PDB entry 9ARG | electron microscopy, 4.05 A resolution (low resolution: residue-level contacts below are approximate; hydrogen-bond / salt-bridge calls are withheld) | chains D and C of the 4 polymer chains in the assembly

[Chain D]
Molecule: Glutamate receptor ionotropic, NMDA 2B
Organism: Rattus norvegicus
Reference sequence: Q00960 (NMDE2_RAT); residues 27-852 here = UniProt positions 27-852
Sequence (883 residues; row label = number of the first residue in the row; numbers below 1 keep their minus sign (Met-30 is residue -30)):
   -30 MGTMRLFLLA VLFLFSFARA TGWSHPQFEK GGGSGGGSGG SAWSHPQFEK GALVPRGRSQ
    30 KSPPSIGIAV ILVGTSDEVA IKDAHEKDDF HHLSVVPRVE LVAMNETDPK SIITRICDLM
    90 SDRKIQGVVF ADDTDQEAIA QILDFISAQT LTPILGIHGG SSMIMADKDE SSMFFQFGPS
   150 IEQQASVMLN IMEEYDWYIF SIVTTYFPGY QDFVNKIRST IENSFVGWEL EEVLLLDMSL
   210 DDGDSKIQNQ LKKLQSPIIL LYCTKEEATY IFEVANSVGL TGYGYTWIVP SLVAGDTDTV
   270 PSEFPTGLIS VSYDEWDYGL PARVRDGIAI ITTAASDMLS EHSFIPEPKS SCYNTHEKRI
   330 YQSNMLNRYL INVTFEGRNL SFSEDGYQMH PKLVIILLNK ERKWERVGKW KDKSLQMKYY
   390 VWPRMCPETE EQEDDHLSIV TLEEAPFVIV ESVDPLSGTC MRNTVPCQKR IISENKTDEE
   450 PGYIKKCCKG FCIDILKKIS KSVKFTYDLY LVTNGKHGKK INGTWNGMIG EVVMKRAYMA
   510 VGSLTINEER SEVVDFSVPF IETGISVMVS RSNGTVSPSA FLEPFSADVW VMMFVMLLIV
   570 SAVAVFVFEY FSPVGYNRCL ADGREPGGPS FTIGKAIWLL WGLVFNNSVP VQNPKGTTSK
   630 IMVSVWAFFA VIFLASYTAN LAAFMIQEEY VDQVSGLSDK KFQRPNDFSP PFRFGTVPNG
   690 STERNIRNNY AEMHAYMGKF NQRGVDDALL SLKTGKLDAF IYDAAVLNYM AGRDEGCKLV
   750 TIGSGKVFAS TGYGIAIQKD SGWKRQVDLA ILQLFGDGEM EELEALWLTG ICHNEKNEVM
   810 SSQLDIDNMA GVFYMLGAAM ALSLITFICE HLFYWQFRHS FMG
Disordered / not traced: -30 to 33, 395-402, 580-598, 846-852
Sequence notes: expression tag (-30 to 26); conflict Ser849 (Cys in Q00960)
Curated features (UniProtKB/Swiss-Prot):
  - region: Lys604 to Pro623 (Pore-forming)
  - binding site (Zn(2+)): His127, Glu284
  - binding site (L-glutamate): Thr514, Arg519, Ser690, Thr691, Asp732
  - site: Asn615 (Functional determinant of NMDA receptors)
  - glycosylation (N-linked (GlcNAc...) asparagine): Asn74, Asn341, Asn348, Asn444, Asn491, Asn542, Asn688
  - mutagenesis: His60 (H60A: Normal zinc binding), His127 (H127A: Reduced zinc binding), Asp283 (D283A: Slightly reduced zinc binding), Glu284 (E284A: Reduced zinc binding), His311 (H311A: Normal zinc binding), His359 (H359A: Normal zinc binding)
Disulfides: Cys86-Cys321, Cys429-Cys456, Cys436-Cys457, Cys746-Cys801

[Chain C]
Molecule: Glutamate receptor ionotropic, NMDA 1
Organism: Rattus norvegicus
Reference sequence: P35439 (NMDZ1_RAT); residue numbers follow UniProt; this construct covers 1-847
Sequence (847 residues; numbered 1 to 847; the number before each row is that of its first residue):
     1 MSTMHLLTFA LLFSCSFARA ASDPKIVNIG AVLSTRKHEQ MFREAVNQAN KRHGSWKIQL
    61 QATSVTHKPN AIQMALSVCE DLISSQVYAI LVSHPPTPND HFTPTPVSYT AGFYRIPVLG
   121 LTTRMSIYSD KSIHLSFLRT VPPYSHQSSV WFEMMRVYNW NHIILLVSDD HEGRAAQKRL
   181 ETLLEERESK AEKVLQFDPG TKNVTALLME ARELEARVII LSASEDDAAT VYRAAAMLDM
   241 TGSGYVWLVG EREISGNALR YAPDGIIGLQ LINGKNESAH ISDAVGVVAQ AVHELLEKEN
   301 ITDPPRGCVG NTNIWKTGPL FKRVLMSSKY ADGVTGRVEF NEDGDRKFAQ YSIMNLQNRK
   361 LVQVGIYNGT HVIPNDRKII WPGGETEKPR GYQMSTRLKI VTIHQEPFVY VKPTMSDGTC
   421 KEEFTVNGDP VKKVICTGPN DTSPGSPRHT VPQCCYGFCI DLLIKLARTM QFTYEVHLVA
   481 DGKFGTQERV QNSNKKEWNG MMGELLSGQA DMIVAPLTIN NERAQYIEFS KPFKYQGLTI
   541 LVKKEIPRST LDSFMQPFQS TLWLLVGLSV HVVAVMLYLL DRFSPFGRFK VNSEEEEEDA
   601 LTLSSAMWFS WGVLLNSGIG EGAPRSFSAR ILGMVWAGFA MIIVASYTAN LAAFLVLDRP
   661 EERITGINDP RLRNPSDKFI YATVKQSSVD IYFRRQVELS TMYRHMEKHN YESAAEAIQA
   721 VRDNKLHAFI WDSAVLEFEA SQKCDLVTTG ELFFRSGFGI GMRKDSPWKQ QVSLSILKSH
   781 ENGFMEDLDK TWVRYQECDS RSNAPATLTF ENMAGVFMLV AGGIVAGIFL IFIEIAYKRH
   841 KDANGAQ
Disordered / not traced: 1-24, 53-57, 587-600, 842-847
Sequence notes: conflict Ser22 (Cys in P35439), Gln61 (Asn in P35439), Asp239 (Asn in P35439), Gln350 (Asn in P35439), Gln471 (Asn in P35439), Gln491 (Asn in P35439), Gln771 (Asn in P35439), Asn844 (Arg in P35439), Gly845 (Arg in P35439), Ala846 (Lys in P35439)
Curated features (UniProtKB/Swiss-Prot):
  - region: Leu603 to Pro624 (Pore-forming)
  - binding site (glycine): Pro516, Thr518, Arg523, Ser688, Asp732
  - glycosylation (N-linked (GlcNAc...) asparagine): Asn203, Asn276, Asn300, Asn368, Asn440, Asn674
Disulfides: Cys79-Cys308, Cys420-Cys454, Cys436-Cys455, Cys744-Cys798

[How chain D and chain C interact]
Pairs across the interface (61; chain D residue first):
  Glu75(D) - Thr312(C)
  Thr76(D) - Val309(C)
  Thr76(D) - Asn311(C)
  Thr76(D) - Thr312(C)
  Asp77(D) - Cys308(C)
  Asp77(D) - Val309(C)
  Pro78(D) - Tyr114(C)
  Ala107(D) - Phe113(C)
  Phe114(D) - Pro106(C)
  Phe114(D) - Tyr109(C)
  Gln118(D) - Ala71(C)
  Gln118(D) - Ile72(C)
  Gln118(D) - Pro106(C)
  Asp136(D) - Ser132(C)
  Asp136(D) - Ile133(C)
  Pro177(D) - Ser132(C)
  Cys321(D) - Ile72(C)
  Trp607(D) - Arg630(C)
  Trp607(D) - Met634(C)
  Trp610(D) - Met634(C)
  Phe614(D) - Gly638(C)
  Phe614(D) - Met641(C)
  Asn616(D) - Asn616(C)
  Ser617(D) - Val613(C)
  Ser617(D) - Asn616(C)
  Val618(D) - Phe609(C)
  Val618(D) - Val613(C)
  Val618(D) - Ala637(C)
  Pro619(D) - Phe609(C)
  Pro619(D) - Gly622(C)
  Leu643(D) - Met641(C)
  Tyr646(D) - Ile642(C)
  Leu650(D) - Ala649(C)
  Ala651(D) - Ala649(C)
  Ile655(D) - Val656(C)
  Val808(D) - Leu657(C)
  Met809(D) - Leu657(C)
  Ser810(D) - Phe654(C)
  Gln812(D) - Met555(C)
  Gln812(D) - Gln556(C)
  Gln812(D) - Pro557(C)
  Leu813(D) - Pro557(C)
  Leu813(D) - Phe558(C)
  Leu813(D) - Leu562(C)
  Leu813(D) - Ser646(C)
  Leu813(D) - Asn650(C)
  Asp814(D) - Leu562(C)
  Ile815(D) - Thr561(C)
  Ile815(D) - Leu565(C)
  Met818(D) - Leu562(C)
  Val821(D) - Phe639(C)
  Phe822(D) - Leu565(C)
  Phe822(D) - Phe639(C)
  Leu825(D) - Ser569(C)
  Ala828(D) - Val635(C)
  Met829(D) - Met576(C)
  Ser832(D) - Ser628(C)
  Thr835(D) - Ser628(C)
  Phe836(D) - Leu580(C)
  Phe836(D) - Phe583(C)
  Phe836(D) - Ser584(C)
Interface residues without a listed pair, chain D (46 interface residues in all): Lys79, Asn323, His325, Phe550, Gly603, Thr647, Met654, Ile800
Interface residues without a listed pair, chain C (58 interface residues in all): Asn70, Ala75, Cys79, Lys131, Gly310, Gln559, Val573, Leu632, Gly633, Ile643, Ala645, Thr648, Ala652, Ala653, Pro670

[Overview]
The interface between chain D and chain C involves 46 residues on one side and 58 on the other. UniProt lists
Zn2+-binding residues His127(D) and Glu284(D), 5 L-glutamate-binding residues and 6 mutagenesis sites on chain
D; 5 glycine-binding residues on chain C.
Chain D is Glutamate receptor ionotropic, NMDA 2B and chain C is Glutamate receptor ionotropic, NMDA 1, both
from Rattus norvegicus; the structure, Rat GluN1-GluN2B NMDA receptor channel in apo conformation, was
determined by electron microscopy (same publication as 9ARE, 9ARF, 9ARH, 9ARI and 9BIB).
